Entry 7TEJ (electron microscopy, 2.74 A resolution); this record covers chains 1 and J of the 28 polymer chains in the assembly.

== Chain 1 ==
Name: Proteasome subunit beta type-6
Organism: Saccharomyces cerevisiae S288C
Notes: EC 3.4.25.1
Reference sequence: P23724 (PSB6_YEAST); numbering as in UniProt (aligned over 1-241)
Amino-acid sequence (241 residues; each row starts with the number of its first residue):
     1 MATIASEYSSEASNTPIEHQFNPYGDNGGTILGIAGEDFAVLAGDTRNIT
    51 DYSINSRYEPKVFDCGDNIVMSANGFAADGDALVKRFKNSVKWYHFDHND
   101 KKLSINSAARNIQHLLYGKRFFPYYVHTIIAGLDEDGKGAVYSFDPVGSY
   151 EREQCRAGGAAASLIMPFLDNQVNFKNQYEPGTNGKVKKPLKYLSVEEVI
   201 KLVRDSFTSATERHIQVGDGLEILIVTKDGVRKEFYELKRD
Disordered / not traced: 1-29, 117-123, 145-147

== Chain J ==
Name: Proteasome subunit beta type-3
Organism: Saccharomyces cerevisiae S288C
Notes: EC 3.4.25.1
Reference sequence: P25451 (PSB3_YEAST); residues 0-204 here correspond to UniProt positions 1-205 (UniProt number = residue number + 1)
Amino-acid sequence (205 residues; row label = number of the first residue in the row; numbering starts at 0):
     0 MSDPSSINGGIVVAMTGKDCVAIACDLRLGSQSLGVSNKFEKIFHYGHVF
    50 LGITGLATDVTTLNEMFRYKTNLYKLKEERAIEPETFTQLVSSSLYERRF
   100 GPYFVGPVVAGINSKSGKPFIAGFDLIGCIDEAKDFIVSGTASDQLFGMC
   150 ESLYEPNLEPEDLFETISQALLNAADRDALSGWGAVVYIIKKDEVVKRYL
   200 KMRQD
Disordered / not traced: 0-1

== Chain 1 / chain J interface ==
Contacting residue pairs (30):
  Ser163(1) - Asp143(J)
  Ser163(1) - Gln144(J)
  Leu164(1) - Asp143(J)
  Leu164(1) - Gly147(J)
  Met166(1) - Arg176(J)
  Pro167(1) - Gln144(J)
  Pro167(1) - Met148(J)
  Pro167(1) - Asn172(J)
  Phe168(1) - Met148(J)  hydrogen bond (backbone-side chain)
  Phe168(1) - Ser151(J)
  Asp170(1) - Arg176(J)  salt bridge
  Asn171(1) - Met148(J)
  Asn171(1) - Gln168(J)
  Asn171(1) - Asn172(J)  hydrogen bond
  Gln172(1) - Leu152(J)
  Lys176(1) - Gln168(J)
  Lys176(1) - Asn172(J)
  Asn177(1) - Gln168(J)  hydrogen bond (backbone-side chain)
  Asn177(1) - Leu171(J)
  Asn177(1) - Asn172(J)  hydrogen bond
  Asn177(1) - Asp175(J)  hydrogen bond
  Gln178(1) - Gln168(J)
  Tyr179(1) - Lys200(J)
  Gly185(1) - Lys200(J)
  Ser209(1) - Glu150(J)
  Ser209(1) - Ser151(J)  hydrogen bond
  Glu212(1) - Glu150(J)
  Arg213(1) - Phe135(J)
  Arg213(1) - Phe146(J)
  Arg213(1) - Glu150(J)  salt bridge
Other interface residues (no listed pair), chain 1 (17 interface residues in all): Asp205

== In short ==
Chain 1 and chain J form an interface of 17 and 15 residues respectively; the contacts include 6 hydrogen
bonds and 2 salt bridges. Polar pairs include Asp170(1)-Arg176(J), Arg213(1)-Glu150(J) and
Phe168(1)-Met148(J).
Here chain 1 is Proteasome subunit beta type-6 and chain J is Proteasome subunit beta type-3, both from
Saccharomyces cerevisiae S288C. Entry 7TEJ (Cryo-EM structure of the 20S Alpha 3 Deletion proteasome core
particle) was determined by electron microscopy, deposited together with 7TEO.
